PDB entry 7AHW | X-ray diffraction, 1.95 A resolution | chain AAA

== Chain AAA ==
Protein: Uncharacterized protein
From: Pseudomonas aeruginosa PAO1
Reference sequence: Q9HWW5 (Q9HWW5_PSEAE); residues 1-179 here correspond to UniProt positions 18-196 (UniProt number = residue number + 17)
Amino-acid sequence (179 residues; row label = number of the first residue in the row):
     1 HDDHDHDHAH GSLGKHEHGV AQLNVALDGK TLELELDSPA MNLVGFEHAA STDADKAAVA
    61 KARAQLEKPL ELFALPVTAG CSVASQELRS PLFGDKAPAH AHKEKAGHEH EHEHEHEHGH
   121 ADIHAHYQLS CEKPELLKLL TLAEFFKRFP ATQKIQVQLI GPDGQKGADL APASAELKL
Disordered / not traced: 1-19, 94-120
Disulfide bonds: Cys-81/Cys-131

== Overview ==
Chain AAA is Uncharacterized protein (Pseudomonas aeruginosa PAO1); the structure, The crystal structure of
gene product PA4063 from Pseudomonas aeruginosa, was determined by X-ray diffraction, deposited together with
7BGO, 7ALY and 7AMX.
